PDB entry 7WS8 | electron microscopy, 3.00 A resolution | chains B and E of the 5 polymer chains in the assembly

== Chain B ==
Name: Spike glycoprotein
Source organism: Severe acute respiratory syndrome coronavirus 2
Reference sequence: P0DTC2 (SPIKE_SARS2); aligned to UniProt positions 1-1208 over residues 1-1208
Chain sequence (1205 residues; numbered 1 to 1208 plus 2 insertion-coded residues; 5 numbers in that range are skipped by the numbering (no residue carries them; nothing is unmodelled there); the number before each row is that of its first residue; a row labelled like 214A-214B holds insertion residues (214A, then the next letters in order)):
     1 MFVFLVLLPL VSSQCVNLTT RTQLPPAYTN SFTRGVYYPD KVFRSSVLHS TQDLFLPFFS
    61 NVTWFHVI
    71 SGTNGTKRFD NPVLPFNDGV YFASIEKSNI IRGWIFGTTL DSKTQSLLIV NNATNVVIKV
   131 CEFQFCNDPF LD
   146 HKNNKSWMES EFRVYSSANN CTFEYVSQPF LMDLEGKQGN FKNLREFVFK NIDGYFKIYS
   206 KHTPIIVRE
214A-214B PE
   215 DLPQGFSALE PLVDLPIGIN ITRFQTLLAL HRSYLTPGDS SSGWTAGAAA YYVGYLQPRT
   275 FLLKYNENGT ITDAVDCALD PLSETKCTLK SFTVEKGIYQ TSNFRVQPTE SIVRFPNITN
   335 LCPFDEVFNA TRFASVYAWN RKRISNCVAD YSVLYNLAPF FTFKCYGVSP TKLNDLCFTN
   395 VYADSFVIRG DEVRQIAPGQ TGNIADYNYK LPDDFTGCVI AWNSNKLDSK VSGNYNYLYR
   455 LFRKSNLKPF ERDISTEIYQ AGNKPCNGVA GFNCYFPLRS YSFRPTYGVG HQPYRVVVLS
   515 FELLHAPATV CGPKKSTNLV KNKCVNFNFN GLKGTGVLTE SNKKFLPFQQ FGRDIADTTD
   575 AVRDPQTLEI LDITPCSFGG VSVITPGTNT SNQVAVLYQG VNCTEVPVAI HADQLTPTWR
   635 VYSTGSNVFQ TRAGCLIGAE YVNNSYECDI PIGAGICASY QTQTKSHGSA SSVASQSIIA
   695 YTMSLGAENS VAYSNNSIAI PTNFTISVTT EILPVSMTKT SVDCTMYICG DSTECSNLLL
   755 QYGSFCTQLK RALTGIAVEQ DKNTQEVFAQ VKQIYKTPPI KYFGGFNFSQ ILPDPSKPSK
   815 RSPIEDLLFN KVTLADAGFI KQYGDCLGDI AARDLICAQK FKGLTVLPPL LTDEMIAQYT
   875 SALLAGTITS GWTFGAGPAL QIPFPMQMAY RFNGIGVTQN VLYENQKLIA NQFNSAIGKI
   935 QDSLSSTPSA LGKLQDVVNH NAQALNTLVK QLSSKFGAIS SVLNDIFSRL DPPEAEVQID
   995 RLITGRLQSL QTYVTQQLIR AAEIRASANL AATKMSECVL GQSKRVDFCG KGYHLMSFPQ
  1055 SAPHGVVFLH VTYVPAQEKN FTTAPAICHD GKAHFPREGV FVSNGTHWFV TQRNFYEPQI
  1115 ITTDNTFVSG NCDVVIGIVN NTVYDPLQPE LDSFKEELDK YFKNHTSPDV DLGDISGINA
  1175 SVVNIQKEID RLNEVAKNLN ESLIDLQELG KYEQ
Disordered / not traced: 1-13, 71-76, 146-152, 177-184, 211-214, 214A-214B, 248-256, 621-640, 676-690, 828-855, 1148-1208
Sequence notes: variant Val67 (Ala in P0DTC2), Ile95 (Thr in P0DTC2), Asp142 (Gly in P0DTC2), Ile211 (Leu212 in P0DTC2), Asp339 (Gly in P0DTC2), Leu371 (Ser in P0DTC2), Pro373 (Ser in P0DTC2), Phe375 (Ser in P0DTC2), Asn417 (Lys in P0DTC2), Lys440 (Asn in P0DTC2), Ser446 (Gly in P0DTC2), Asn477 (Ser in P0DTC2), Lys478 (Thr in P0DTC2), Ala484 (Glu in P0DTC2), Arg493 (Gln in P0DTC2), Ser496 (Gly in P0DTC2), Arg498 (Gln in P0DTC2), Tyr501 (Asn in P0DTC2), His505 (Tyr in P0DTC2), Lys547 (Thr in P0DTC2), Gly614 (Asp in P0DTC2), Tyr655 (His in P0DTC2), Lys679 (Asn in P0DTC2), His681 (Pro in P0DTC2), Lys764 (Asn in P0DTC2), Tyr796 (Asp in P0DTC2), Lys856 (Asn in P0DTC2), His954 (Gln in P0DTC2), Lys969 (Asn in P0DTC2), Phe981 (Leu in P0DTC2); insertion (214, 214A-214B); engineered mutation Gly682 (Arg in P0DTC2), Ser683 (Arg in P0DTC2), Ser685 (Arg in P0DTC2), Pro817 (Phe in P0DTC2), Pro892 (Ala in P0DTC2), Pro899 (Ala in P0DTC2), Pro942 (Ala in P0DTC2), Pro986 (Lys in P0DTC2), Pro987 (Val in P0DTC2)
Disulfide bonds: Cys15-Cys136, Cys131-Cys166, Cys291-Cys301, Cys336-Cys361, Cys379-Cys432, Cys480-Cys488, Cys538-Cys590, Cys617-Cys649, Cys662-Cys671, Cys738-Cys760, Cys743-Cys749, Cys1032-Cys1043, Cys1082-Cys1126
Covalently attached groups: N-acetylglucosamine (NAG) linked to Asn282, Asn709, Asn717, Asn801, Asn1074, Asn1098, Asn1134
Curated features (UniProtKB/Swiss-Prot):
  - region: Asn280 to Cys301 (Putative superantigen), Arg403 to Asp405 (Integrin-binding motif), Asn448 to Phe456 (Immunodominant HLA epitope recognized by the CD8+), Ser816 to Tyr837 (Fusion peptide 1), Lys835 to Phe855 (Fusion peptide 2), Asp1163 to Glu1202 (Heptad repeat 2)
  - site: Arg815, Ser816 (Cleavage)
  - glycosylation: Asn17 (N-linked (GlcNAc...) (complex) asparagine), Asn61 (N-linked (GlcNAc...) (hybrid) asparagine), Asn74 (N-linked (GlcNAc...) (complex) asparagine), Asn122 (N-linked (GlcNAc...) (hybrid) asparagine), Asn149 (N-linked (GlcNAc...) (complex) asparagine), Asn165 (N-linked (GlcNAc...) (complex) asparagine), Asn234 (N-linked (GlcNAc...) (high mannose) asparagine), Asn282 (N-linked (GlcNAc...) (complex) asparagine), Thr323 (O-linked (GalNAc) threonine), Ser325 (O-linked (HexNAc...) serine), Asn331 (N-linked (GlcNAc...) (complex) asparagine), Asn343 (N-linked (GlcNAc...) (complex) asparagine), Asn603 (N-linked (GlcNAc...) (hybrid) asparagine), Asn616 (N-linked (GlcNAc...) (complex) asparagine), Asn657 (N-linked (GlcNAc...) (complex) asparagine), Thr676 (O-linked (GlcNAc...) threonine), Thr678 (O-linked (GlcNAc...) threonine), Asn709 (N-linked (GlcNAc...) (high mannose) asparagine), Asn717 (N-linked (GlcNAc...) (hybrid) asparagine), Asn801 (N-linked (GlcNAc...) (hybrid) asparagine) and 6 more in UniProt

== Chain E ==
Name: Processed angiotensin-converting enzyme 2
Source organism: Homo sapiens
Reference sequence: Q9BYF1 (ACE2_HUMAN); residue numbers follow UniProt; this construct covers 19-613
Chain sequence (595 residues; each row starts with the number of its first residue):
    19 STIEEQAKTF LDKFNHEAED LFYQSSLASW NYNTNITEEN VQNMNNAGDK WSAFLKEQST
    79 LAQMYPLQEI QNLTVKLQLQ ALQQNGSSVL SEDKSKRLNT ILNTMSTIYS TGKVCNPDNP
   139 QECLLLEPGL NEIMANSLDY NERLWAWESW RSEVGKQLRP LYEEYVVLKN EMARANHYED
   199 YGDYWRGDYE VNGVDGYDYS RGQLIEDVEH TFEEIKPLYE HLHAYVRAKL MNAYPSYISP
   259 IGCLPAHLLG DMWGRFWTNL YSLTVPFGQK PNIDVTDAMV DQAWDAQRIF KEAEKFFVSV
   319 GLPNMTQGFW ENSMLTDPGN VQKAVCHPTA WDLGKGDFRI LMCTKVTMDD FLTAHHEMGH
   379 IQYDMAYAAQ PFLLRNGANE GFHEAVGEIM SLSAATPKHL KSIGLLSPDF QEDNETEINF
   439 LLKQALTIVG TLPFTYMLEK WRWMVFKGEI PKDQWMKKWW EMKREIVGVV EPVPHDETYC
   499 DPASLFHVSN DYSFIRYYTR TLYQFQFQEA LCQAAKHEGP LHKCDISNST EAGQKLFNML
   559 RLGKSEPWTL ALENVVGAKN MNVRPLLNYF EPLFTWLKDQ NKNSFVGWST DWSPY
Disulfide bonds: Cys133-Cys141, Cys530-Cys542
Covalently attached groups: N-acetylglucosamine (NAG) linked to Asn53, Asn90, Asn103, Asn322, Asn432, Asn546
Curated features (UniProtKB/Swiss-Prot):
  - region (Interaction with SARS-CoV spike glycoprotein): Asp30 to Tyr41, Met82 to Pro84, Lys353 to Arg357
  - active site: Glu375 (Proton acceptor), His505 (Proton donor)
  - binding site (chloride): Arg169, Trp477, Lys481
  - binding site (substrate): Arg273, His345, Pro346, Tyr515
  - binding site (Zn(2+)): His374, His378, Glu402
  - glycosylation (N-linked (GlcNAc...) asparagine): Asn53, Asn90, Asn103, Asn322, Asn432, Asn546
  - mutagenesis: Ser19 (S19P: Increases slightly the interaction with RBD domain of SARS-CoV-2 spike protein), Gln24 to Lys26 (Slightly inhibits interaction with SARS-CoV spike glycoprotein), Gln24 (Q24T: Increases slightly the interaction with RBD domain of SARS-CoV-2 spike protein), Ala25 (A25V: Increases slightly the interaction with RBD domain of SARS-CoV-2 spike protein), Thr27 (T27Y: Increases slightly the interaction with RBD domain of SARS-CoV-2 spike protein. In sACE2.v2.2; increases interaction with RBD domain of SARS-CoV-2 spike protein ...), Leu29 (L29F: Increases slightly the interaction with RBD domain of SARS-CoV-2 spike protein), Lys31 (K31D: Abolishes interaction with SARS-CoV spike glycoprotein; K31Y: Increases slightly the interaction with RBD domain of SARS-CoV-2 spike protein), Asn33 (N33D: Increases slightly the interaction with RBD domain of SARS-CoV-2 spike protein), His34 (H34A: Increases slightly the interaction with RBD domain of SARS-CoV-2 spike protein), Glu37 (E37A: No effect on interaction with SARS-CoV spike glycoprotein), Asp38 (D38A: No effect on interaction with SARS-CoV spike glycoprotein), Leu39 (L39R: Increases slightly the interaction with RBD domain of SARS-CoV-2 spike protein), 48 further mutagenesis entries in UniProt

== Chain B / chain E interface ==
Pairs across the interface (28):
  Tyr449(B) with Asp38(E), hydrogen bond
  Tyr453(B) with His34(E), hydrogen bond
  Phe456(B) with Asp30(E)
  Ala475(B) with Gln24(E); Thr27(E)
  Gly476(B) with Gln24(E)
  Asn477(B) with Ser19(E), hydrogen bond (side chain-backbone); Gln24(E), hydrogen bond (backbone-side chain)
  Phe486(B) with Tyr83(E)
  Asn487(B) with Gln24(E); Tyr83(E), hydrogen bond
  Tyr489(B) with Thr27(E); Phe28(E); Lys31(E)
  Arg493(B) with Lys31(E); His34(E), hydrogen bond
  Ser496(B) with Lys353(E), hydrogen bond
  Arg498(B) with Tyr41(E); Gln42(E), hydrogen bond
  Pro499(B) with Glu329(E)
  Thr500(B) with Tyr41(E); Asn330(E), hydrogen bond (backbone-side chain); Asp355(E); Arg357(E)
  Tyr501(B) with Tyr41(E)
  Gly502(B) with Gln325(E)
  Val503(B) with Gln325(E), hydrogen bond (backbone-side chain)
  His505(B) with Lys353(E)
Also at the interface, not in a pair above, chain B (22 interface residues in all): Leu455, Tyr473, Ser494, Gln506
Also at the interface, not in a pair above, chain E (21 interface residues in all): Glu23, Glu35, Leu79, Gly326

== In short ==
22 residues of chain B and 21 residues of chain E are in contact; the contacts include 10 hydrogen bonds.
Polar contacts include Tyr449(B)-Asp38(E), Tyr453(B)-His34(E) and Asn477(B)-Ser19(E). N-acetylglucosamine is
covalently linked to Asn282(B), Asn709(B), Asn717(B), Asn801(B), Asn1074(B) and Asn1098(B) and 1 more.
Here chain B is Spike glycoprotein (Severe acute respiratory syndrome coronavirus 2) and chain E is Processed
angiotensin-converting enzyme 2 (Homo sapiens). Entry 7WS8 (Structures of Omicron Spike complexes illuminate
broad-spectrum neutralizing antibody development) was determined by electron microscopy together with 7WS0,
7WS1, 7WS2, 7WS3, 7WS4, 7WS5 and 4 further entries from the same study.
